4LGU - chain A; structure by X-ray diffraction, 2.00 A resolution.

[Chain A]
Molecule: Baculoviral IAP repeat-containing protein 2
Organism: Homo sapiens
Notes: EC 6.3.2.-; fragment: Bir3:
UniProt: Q13490 (BIRC2_HUMAN); residues 254-346 here correspond to UniProt positions 239-331 (UniProt number = residue number - 15)
Amino-acid sequence (115 residues; each row starts with the number of its first residue):
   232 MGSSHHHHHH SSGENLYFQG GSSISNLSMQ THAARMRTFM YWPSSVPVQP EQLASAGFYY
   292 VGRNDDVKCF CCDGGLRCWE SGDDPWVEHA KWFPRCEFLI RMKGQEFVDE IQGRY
Not modelled in the structure: 232-256
Sequence notes: initiating methionine (232); expression tag (233-253)
Ion coordination: Zn2+: Cys300, Cys303, His320, Cys327
Small-molecule neighbours: 1YH ((3S,8aR)-N-((R)-chroman-4-yl)-2-((S)-2-cyclohexyl-2-((S)-2-(methylamino)propanamido)acetyl)octahydropyrrolo[1,2-a]pyrazine-3-carboxamide): Asp297, Val298, Lys299, Gly306, Leu307, Arg308, Cys309, Trp310, Glu311, Asp314, Glu319, Trp323, Phe324

[In short]
Chain A binds compound 1YH. Cys300, Cys303, His320 and Cys327 form the Zn2+ site.
Chain A is Baculoviral IAP repeat-containing protein 2 (Homo sapiens); the structure, Crystal structure of
clAP1 BIR3 bound to T3226692, was determined by X-ray diffraction (same publication as 4LGE).
